7T1U - chains A and D; structure by X-ray diffraction, 2.65 A resolution.

== Chain A ==
Protein: Proto-oncogene tyrosine-protein kinase Src
Organism: Homo sapiens
Notes: EC 2.7.10.2; fragment: SH2 domain
UniProt: P12931 (SRC_HUMAN); aligned to UniProt positions 147-250 over residues 147-250 (the alignment contains insertions or deletions, so no single offset holds)
Amino-acid sequence (111 residues; numbered 142 to 252; the number before each row is that of its first residue):
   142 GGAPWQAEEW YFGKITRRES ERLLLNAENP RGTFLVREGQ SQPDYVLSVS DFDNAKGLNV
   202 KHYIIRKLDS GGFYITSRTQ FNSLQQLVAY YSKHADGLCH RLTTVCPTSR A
Not modelled in the structure: 142-143, 212, 250-252
Sequence notes: expression tag (142-146, 251-252); engineered mutation Gly180 (Ser in P12931), Gln181 (Glu in P12931), Ser182 (Thr183 in P12931), Gln183 (Lys184 in P12931), Pro184 (Gly185 in P12931), Asp185 (Ala186 in P12931), Val187 (Cys188 in P12931), Ile205 (Lys206 in P12931)
Bound ions: Zn2+ site 1: Asp192, Asp194, Cys240 (shared with 1 residue of chain B); Zn2+ site 2: His241 (shared with 1 residue of chain E)

== Chain D ==
Protein: Synthetic phosphopeptide
Amino-acid sequence (7 residues; numbered -2 to 4; the number before each row is that of its first residue; numbers below 1 keep their minus sign (Glu-2 is residue -2)):
    -2 EPQYEEI
Modified positions: Tyr1 (O-phosphotyrosine; PTR)
Bound ions: Zn2+: Glu3 (shared with 1 residue of chain B)

== How chain A and chain D interact ==
Pairs across the interface (21; chain A residue first):
  Arg158(A) with Pro-1(D); Gln0(D), hydrogen bond (side chain-backbone); Tyr1(D)
  Arg178(A) with Tyr1(D)
  Gly180(A) with Tyr1(D)
  Gln181(A) with Tyr1(D)
  Ser182(A) with Pro-1(D); Tyr1(D)
  Gln183(A) with Tyr1(D)
  Val187(A) with Tyr1(D)
  Lys202(A) with Glu2(D), salt bridge
  His203(A) with Tyr1(D); Glu2(D), hydrogen bond (backbone-backbone)
  Tyr204(A) with Glu2(D); Ile4(D), hydrophobic
  Ile205(A) with Tyr1(D)
  Ile216(A) with Ile4(D), hydrophobic
  Thr217(A) with Ile4(D), hydrogen bond (side chain-backbone)
  Asp237(A) with Ile4(D)
  Gly238(A) with Ile4(D)
  Leu239(A) with Ile4(D), hydrophobic
Other interface residues (no listed pair), chain A (18 interface residues in all): Glu179, Tyr232
Other interface residues (no listed pair), chain D (6 interface residues in all): Glu-2

== Overview ==
The interface between chain A and chain D involves 18 residues on one side and 6 on the other; the contacts
include 3 hydrogen bonds and 1 salt bridge. Polar pairs include Lys202(A)-Glu2(D), Arg158(A)-Gln0(D) and
Thr217(A)-Ile4(D). Asp192(A), Asp194(A) and Cys240(A) coordinate Zn2+ site 1.
Here chain A is Proto-oncogene tyrosine-protein kinase Src (Homo sapiens) and chain D is Synthetic
phosphopeptide. Entry 7T1U (Crystal structure of a superbinder Src SH2 domain (sSrcF) in complex with a high
affinity phosphopeptide) was determined by X-ray diffraction together with 7T1K and 7T1L from the same study.
